Entry 8EYH (electron microscopy, 3.75 A resolution); this record covers chains B and A of the 4 polymer chains in the assembly.

[Chain B (and A)]
Protein: Spike glycoprotein
Organism: Severe acute respiratory syndrome coronavirus 2
Notes: chain A of this document is another copy of the same molecule, construct and numbering; everything in this record applies to it too
UniProt: P0DTC2 (SPIKE_SARS2); numbering as in UniProt (aligned over 14-1149)
Sequence (1136 residues; numbered 14 to 1149; the number before each row is that of its first residue):
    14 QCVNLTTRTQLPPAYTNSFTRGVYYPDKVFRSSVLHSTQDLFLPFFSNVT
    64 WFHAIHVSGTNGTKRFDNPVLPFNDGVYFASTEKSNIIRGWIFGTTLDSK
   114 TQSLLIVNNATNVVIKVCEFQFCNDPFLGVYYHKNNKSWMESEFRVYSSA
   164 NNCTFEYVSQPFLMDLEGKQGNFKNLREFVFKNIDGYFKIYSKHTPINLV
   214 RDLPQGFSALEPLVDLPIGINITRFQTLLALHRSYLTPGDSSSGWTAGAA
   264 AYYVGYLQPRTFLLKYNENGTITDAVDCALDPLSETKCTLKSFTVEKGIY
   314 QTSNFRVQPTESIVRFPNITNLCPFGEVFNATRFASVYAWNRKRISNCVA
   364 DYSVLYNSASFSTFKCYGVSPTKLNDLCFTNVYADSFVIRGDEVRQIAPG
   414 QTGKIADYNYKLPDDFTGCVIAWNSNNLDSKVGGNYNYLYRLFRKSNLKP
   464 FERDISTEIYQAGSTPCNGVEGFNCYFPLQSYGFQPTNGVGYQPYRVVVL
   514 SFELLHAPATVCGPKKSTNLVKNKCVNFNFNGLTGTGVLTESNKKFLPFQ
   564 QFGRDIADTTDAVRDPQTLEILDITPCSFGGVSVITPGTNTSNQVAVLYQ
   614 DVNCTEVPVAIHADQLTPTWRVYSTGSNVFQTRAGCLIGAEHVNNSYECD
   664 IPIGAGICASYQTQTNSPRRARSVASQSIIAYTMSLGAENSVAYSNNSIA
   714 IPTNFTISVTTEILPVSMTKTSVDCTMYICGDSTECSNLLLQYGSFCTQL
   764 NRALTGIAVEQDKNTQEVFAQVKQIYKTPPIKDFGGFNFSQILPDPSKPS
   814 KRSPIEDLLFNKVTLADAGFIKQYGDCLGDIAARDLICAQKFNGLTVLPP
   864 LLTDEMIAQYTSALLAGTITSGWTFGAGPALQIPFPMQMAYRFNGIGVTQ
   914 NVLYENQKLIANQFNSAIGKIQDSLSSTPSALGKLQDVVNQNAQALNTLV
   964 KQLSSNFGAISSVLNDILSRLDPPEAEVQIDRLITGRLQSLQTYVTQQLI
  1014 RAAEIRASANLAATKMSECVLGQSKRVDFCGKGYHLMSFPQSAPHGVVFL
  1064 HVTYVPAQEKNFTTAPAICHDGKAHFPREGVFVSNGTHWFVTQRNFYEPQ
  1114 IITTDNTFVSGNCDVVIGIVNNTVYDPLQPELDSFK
Unresolved in the structure: 71-75, 624-629, 676-689, 829-851 (chain A: 71-75, 618-640, 677-688, 828-848, 941-943, 1147-1149)
Differences from the reference sequence: conflict Pro817 (Phe in P0DTC2), Pro892 (Ala in P0DTC2), Pro899 (Ala in P0DTC2), Pro942 (Ala in P0DTC2), Pro986 (Lys in P0DTC2), Pro987 (Val in P0DTC2)
Cystine bridges: Cys336-Cys361
Glycans and other covalent adducts: N-acetylglucosamine (NAG) linked to Asn282, Asn331, Asn603, Asn616, Asn657, Asn709, Asn717, Asn801, Asn1098, Asn1134
Curated features (UniProtKB/Swiss-Prot):
  - region: Asn280 to Cys301 (Putative superantigen), Arg403 to Asp405 (Integrin-binding motif), Asn448 to Phe456 (Immunodominant HLA epitope recognized by the CD8+), Pro681 to Ala684 (Putative superantigen), Ser816 to Tyr837 (Fusion peptide 1), Lys835 to Phe855 (Fusion peptide 2)
  - site (Cleavage): Arg685, Ser686, Arg815, Ser816
  - glycosylation: Asn17 (N-linked (GlcNAc...) (complex) asparagine), Asn61 (N-linked (GlcNAc...) (hybrid) asparagine), Asn74 (N-linked (GlcNAc...) (complex) asparagine), Asn122 (N-linked (GlcNAc...) (hybrid) asparagine), Asn149 (N-linked (GlcNAc...) (complex) asparagine), Asn165 (N-linked (GlcNAc...) (complex) asparagine), Asn234 (N-linked (GlcNAc...) (high mannose) asparagine), Asn282 (N-linked (GlcNAc...) (complex) asparagine), Thr323 (O-linked (GalNAc) threonine), Ser325 (O-linked (HexNAc...) serine), Asn331 (N-linked (GlcNAc...) (complex) asparagine), Asn343 (N-linked (GlcNAc...) (complex) asparagine), Asn603 (N-linked (GlcNAc...) (hybrid) asparagine), Asn616 (N-linked (GlcNAc...) (complex) asparagine), Asn657 (N-linked (GlcNAc...) (complex) asparagine), Thr676 (O-linked (GlcNAc...) threonine), Thr678 (O-linked (GlcNAc...) threonine), Asn709 (N-linked (GlcNAc...) (high mannose) asparagine), Asn717 (N-linked (GlcNAc...) (hybrid) asparagine), Asn801 (N-linked (GlcNAc...) (hybrid) asparagine) and 3 more in UniProt
  - natural variant: Leu18 (L18F: In strain: Beta/B.1.351, Gamma/P.1 and 1 more), Thr19 (T19I: In strain: Omicron/BQ.1.1, Omicron/XBB.1.5 and 1 more; T19R: In strain: Delta/B.1.617.2, Omicron/BA.2 and 4 more), Thr20 (T20N: In strain: Gamma/P.1), Leu24 to Ala27 (sequence variant, change not given here; In strain: Omicron/BA.2, Omicron/BA.2.12.1 and 6 more), Pro26 (P26S: In strain: Gamma/P.1), Gln52 (Q52H: In strain: Omicron/EG.5.1), Ala67 (A67V: In strain: Eta/B.1.525, Omicron/BA.1), His69 to Val70 (deletion: In strain: Alpha/B.1.1.7, Eta/B.1.525 and 5 more), Gly75 (G75V: In strain: Lambda/C.37), Thr76 (T76I: In strain: Lambda/C.37), Asp80 (D80A: In strain: Beta/B.1.351), Val83 (V83A: In strain: Omicron/XBB.1.5, Omicron/EG.5.1), 79 further natural variant entries in UniProt
  - mutagenesis: His69 to Val70 (Increased incorporation of cleaved spike into virions), Asn121 (N121Q: Partial loss of biliverdin affinity), Arg190 (R190K: Partial loss of biliverdin affinity), Asn234 (N234Q: Increased resistance to neutralizing antibodies), Asn331 (N331Q: Reduced viral infectivity), Asn343 (N343Q: Reduced viral infectivity), Leu452 (L452R: Increased resistance to neutralizing antibodies. Decreases HLA binding to NF9 epitope. Increased binding affinity to human ACE2), Tyr453 (Y453F: Decreased HLA binding to NF9 epitope. Increased binding affinity to human ACE2), Ala475 (A475V: Increased resistance to neutralizing antibodies), Val483 (V483A: Increased resistance to neutralizing antibodies), Glu484 (E484D: Increased replication in human TMEM106B overexpressing cells), Phe490 (F490L: Increased resistance to neutralizing antibodies and human covalescent sera neutralization), 14 further mutagenesis entries in UniProt

[Chain B / chain A interface]
Contacting residue pairs - 149 pairs, chain B then chain A:
  Tyr38(B) - Leu560(A)  hydrophobic
  Lys41(B) - Gln564(A)
  Lys41(B) - Phe565(A)
  Val42(B) - Gln563(A)
  Val42(B) - Phe565(A)
  Val42(B) - Gly566(A)
  Val42(B) - Arg567(A)
  Phe43(B) - Lys557(A)
  Phe43(B) - Phe559(A)  hydrophobic
  Phe43(B) - Gln563(A)
  Phe43(B) - Phe565(A)  hydrogen bond (backbone-backbone)
  Phe43(B) - Gly566(A)
  Phe43(B) - Arg567(A)  hydrogen bond (backbone-backbone)
  Phe43(B) - Ala575(A)  hydrophobic
  Arg44(B) - Arg567(A)
  Arg44(B) - Asp568(A)  hydrogen bond (side chain-backbone)
  Val47(B) - Ile569(A)  hydrophobic
  Phe168(B) - Ser359(A)
  Phe168(B) - Asn360(A)
  Tyr170(B) - Asn360(A)
  Asp198(B) - His519(A)
  Tyr200(B) - His519(A)
  Tyr200(B) - Thr523(A)
  Glu224(B) - Leu560(A)
  Glu224(B) - Pro561(A)
  Asp228(B) - Asn360(A)
  Leu229(B) - Asn360(A)
  Pro230(B) - Ser359(A)
  Pro230(B) - Asn360(A)
  Glu281(B) - Lys557(A)
  Asn282(B) - Lys557(A)
  Asn282(B) - Lys558(A)
  Pro412(B) - Glu988(A)
  Gly413(B) - Asp985(A)
  Ser735(B) - Gln314(A)  hydrogen bond
  Asp737(B) - Asn317(A)  hydrogen bond
  Met740(B) - Arg319(A)
  Asp745(B) - Arg319(A)  salt bridge
  Leu754(B) - Gln52(A)
  Gln755(B) - Ser968(A)
  Gln755(B) - Asn969(A)  hydrogen bond
  Gln755(B) - Gly971(A)
  Tyr756(B) - Ser968(A)
  Gly757(B) - Ser968(A)
  Phe759(B) - Gln965(A)
  Gln762(B) - Gln1010(A)
  Asn764(B) - Gln314(A)
  Arg765(B) - Gln957(A)
  Thr768(B) - Gln314(A)  hydrogen bond
  Asp775(B) - Pro665(A)
  Gln779(B) - Met697(A)
  Val785(B) - Leu699(A)
  Lys786(B) - Leu699(A)
  Lys786(B) - Gly700(A)
  Gln787(B) - Leu699(A)  hydrogen bond (backbone-backbone)
  Gln787(B) - Gly700(A)
  Gln787(B) - Ala701(A)
  Gln787(B) - Glu702(A)
  Ile788(B) - Leu699(A)  hydrophobic
  Ile788(B) - Ala701(A)  hydrogen bond (backbone-backbone)
  Ile788(B) - Glu702(A)
  Ile788(B) - Asn703(A)  hydrogen bond (backbone-backbone)
  Tyr789(B) - Asn703(A)
  Lys790(B) - Glu702(A)
  Lys790(B) - Asn703(A)  hydrogen bond (backbone-backbone)
  Lys790(B) - Ser704(A)
  Pro792(B) - Val705(A)
  Pro792(B) - Tyr707(A)  hydrophobic
  Phe797(B) - Tyr707(A)
  Lys854(B) - Pro589(A)
  Lys854(B) - Ser591(A)  hydrogen bond (side chain-backbone)
  Lys854(B) - Phe592(A)  hydrogen bond (side chain-backbone)
  Lys854(B) - Asp614(A)
  Lys854(B) - Val615(A)
  Gly857(B) - Phe592(A)
  Leu858(B) - Phe592(A)
  Thr859(B) - Phe592(A)
  Thr859(B) - Gln613(A)
  Pro862(B) - Arg646(A)
  Pro862(B) - Ala647(A)  hydrophobic
  Pro862(B) - Gly667(A)
  Pro862(B) - Ala668(A)
  Pro863(B) - Gly667(A)
  Pro863(B) - Ala668(A)  hydrogen bond (backbone-backbone)
  Pro863(B) - Gly669(A)
  Leu864(B) - Pro665(A)  hydrophobic
  Leu864(B) - Gly667(A)
  Leu864(B) - Gly669(A)  hydrogen bond (backbone-backbone)
  Leu864(B) - Ile670(A)
  Leu865(B) - Met697(A)  hydrophobic
  Thr866(B) - Arg646(A)
  Thr866(B) - Ala668(A)
  Thr866(B) - Gly669(A)
  Met869(B) - Gly669(A)
  Met869(B) - Thr696(A)
  Met869(B) - Met697(A)  hydrogen bond (side chain-backbone)
  Tyr873(B) - Met697(A)
  Tyr873(B) - Leu699(A)  hydrophobic
  Ile882(B) - Tyr707(A)  hydrogen bond (backbone-side chain)
  Thr883(B) - Val705(A)
  Thr883(B) - Tyr707(A)  hydrogen bond (backbone-side chain)
  Ala893(B) - Asn703(A)
  Leu894(B) - Val705(A)
  Leu894(B) - Glu1072(A)
  Gln895(B) - Val705(A)
  Gln895(B) - Ser711(A)
  Pro897(B) - Tyr707(A)  hydrophobic
  Pro897(B) - Ser708(A)
  Pro897(B) - Ser711(A)
  Phe898(B) - Tyr707(A)
  Pro899(B) - Asn709(A)
  Met900(B) - Asn709(A)
  Met900(B) - Ser711(A)
  Ala903(B) - Arg1107(A)
  Tyr904(B) - Ile712(A)
  Tyr904(B) - Ala713(A)
  Tyr904(B) - Arg1107(A)
  Asn907(B) - Arg1107(A)
  Gln913(B) - Gly1093(A)
  Gln913(B) - Val1094(A)
  Asn914(B) - Phe1089(A)
  Tyr917(B) - Pro1079(A)  hydrophobic
  Tyr917(B) - Ile1130(A)
  Asp994(B) - Gly971(A)
  Asp994(B) - Arg995(A)  salt bridge
  Gln1005(B) - Gln1002(A)  hydrogen bond
  Gln1005(B) - Thr1006(A)  hydrogen bond
  Ile1013(B) - Ile1013(A)  hydrophobic
  Arg1019(B) - Glu1017(A)
  Glu1031(B) - Asp1041(A)
  Gln1036(B) - Val1040(A)
  Arg1039(B) - Arg1039(A)
  Arg1091(B) - Arg1091(A)
  Glu1092(B) - Arg1091(A)
  Glu1092(B) - Phe1121(A)
  Gln1113(B) - Phe1121(A)
  Gln1113(B) - Val1122(A)
  Gln1113(B) - Ser1123(A)  hydrogen bond
  Asp1118(B) - Arg1091(A)  salt bridge
  Asp1118(B) - Thr1117(A)  hydrogen bond
  Asp1118(B) - Thr1120(A)
  Asp1118(B) - Phe1121(A)  hydrogen bond (side chain-backbone)
  Asn1119(B) - Arg1091(A)
  Leu1141(B) - Leu1141(A)
  Glu1144(B) - Leu1141(A)
  Glu1144(B) - Gln1142(A)  hydrogen bond
  Leu1145(B) - Leu1141(A)
  Leu1145(B) - Leu1145(A)  hydrophobic
  Lys1149(B) - Leu1145(A)
Interface residues without a listed pair, chain B (106 interface residues in all): Thr167, Pro225, Lys733, Val772, Asp796, Phe855, Asn856, Leu861, Gln872, Ala876, Ala890, Ile896, Thr912, Glu918, Gln920, Ser967, Gln1002, Leu1012, Leu1034, Gly1035, Glu1111, Ile1114, Phe1148
Interface residues without a listed pair, chain A (100 interface residues in all): Ile312, Thr315, Arg357, Thr393, Phe562, Ala570, Asp571, Asp574, Glu661, Cys662, Cys671, Ala706, Ile714, Thr961, Phe970, Pro1069, Thr1077, Asp1118, Val1129

[In short]
106 residues of chain B face 100 of chain A across their interface; the contacts include 24 hydrogen bonds and
3 salt bridges. Polar contacts include Asp745(B)-Arg319(A), Asp994(B)-Arg995(A) and Asp1118(B)-Arg1091(A).
Covalently linked N-acetylglucosamine: at Asn282(B), Asn331(B), Asn603(B), Asn616(B), Asn657(B) and Asn709(B)
and 4 more.
Chain B and chain A are both Spike glycoprotein (Severe acute respiratory syndrome coronavirus 2); the
structure, SARS-CoV-2 spike protein bound with a nanobody, was determined by electron microscopy.
